Entry 1TWE (X-ray diffraction, 2.10 A resolution); this record covers chain A.

Chain A:
Molecule: Interleukin-1 beta
Organism: Homo sapiens
Reference sequence: P01584 (IL1B_HUMAN); residues 1-153 here correspond to UniProt positions 117-269 (UniProt number = residue number + 116)
Chain sequence (153 residues; numbered 1 to 153; the number before each row is that of its first residue):
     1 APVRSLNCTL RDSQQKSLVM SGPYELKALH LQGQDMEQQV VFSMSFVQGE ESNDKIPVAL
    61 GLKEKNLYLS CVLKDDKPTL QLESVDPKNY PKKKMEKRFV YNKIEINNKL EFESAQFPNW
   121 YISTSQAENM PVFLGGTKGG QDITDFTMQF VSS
Differences from the reference sequence: engineered mutation Tyr101 (Phe217 in P01584)
Swiss-Prot annotation at these positions:
  - motif: Phe112 to Ser125 (Involved in interaction with TMED10 C-terminus)
  - site: Arg4 (Involved in receptor binding), Lys55 (Important for interaction with integrin), Lys63 (Important for interaction with integrin), Lys65 (Important for interaction with integrin), Lys74 (Important for interaction with integrin), Lys88 (Important for interaction with integrin)
What the authors report for this chain:
  - mutagenesis - F101Y (7-10 kJ/mol): decreased stability
  - contacts within the chain: Cys71-Tyr101 (hydrogen bond)

Overview:
From the paper: F101Y reduces stability; contacts within the chain involving Cys71 and Tyr101.
Chain A is Interleukin-1 beta (Homo sapiens); the structure, Interleukin 1 beta mutant F101Y, was determined
by X-ray diffraction (same publication as 1TP0, 1T4Q, 1TOO, 1TWM and 1S0L).
